3HPL - chains A and C of the 3 polymer chains in the assembly; structure by X-ray diffraction, 3.20 A resolution.

== Chain A ==
Name: Antibody Fab heavy chain
From: Mus musculus
Notes: antibody fragment or engineered binder
Amino-acid sequence (219 residues; numbered 1 to 219; the number before each row is that of its first residue):
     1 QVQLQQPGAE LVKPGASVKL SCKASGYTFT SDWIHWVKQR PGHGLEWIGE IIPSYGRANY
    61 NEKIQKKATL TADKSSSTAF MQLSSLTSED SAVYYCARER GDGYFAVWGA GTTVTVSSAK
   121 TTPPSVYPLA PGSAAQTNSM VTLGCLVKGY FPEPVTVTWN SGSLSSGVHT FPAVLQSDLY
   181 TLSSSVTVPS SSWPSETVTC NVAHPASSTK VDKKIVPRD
Disulfides: Cys22-Cys96, Cys145-Cys200

== Chain C ==
Name: Voltage-gated potassium channel
From: Streptomyces lividans
UniProtKB: P0A334 (KCSA_STRLI); numbering as in UniProt (aligned over 1-124)
Amino-acid sequence (124 residues; row label = number of the first residue in the row):
     1 MAPMLSGLLA RLVKLLLGRH GSALHWRAAG AATVLLVIVL LAGSYLAVLA ERGAPGAQLI
    61 TYPRALWWSV HTATTVGYGD LYPVTLWGRC VAVVVMVAGI TSAGLVTAAL ATWFVGREQE
   121 RRGH
Unresolved in the structure: 1-26, 121-124
Differences from the reference sequence: conflict Ala2 (Pro in P0A334); engineered mutation His71 (Glu in P0A334), Cys90 (Leu in P0A334), Ala103 (Phe in P0A334)
Bound ions: K+ site 1 near Thr75 (its only coordinating residue here); K+ site 2: Val76, Gly77; K+ site 3 near Tyr78 (its only coordinating residue here)
Curated features (UniProtKB/Swiss-Prot):
  - motif: Thr75 to Asp80 (Selectivity filter)

== Interface between chain A and chain C ==
Residue-residue contacts (23):
  Thr30(A) with Tyr45(C)
  Ser31(A) with Tyr62(C)
  Trp33(A) with Leu49(C), hydrophobic; Arg52(C); Tyr62(C), hydrogen bond
  Glu50(A) with Arg52(C), salt bridge
  Ile52(A) with Tyr45(C); Leu49(C), hydrophobic; Tyr62(C)
  Ser54(A) with Tyr45(C), hydrogen bond
  Tyr55(A) with Tyr45(C); Leu49(C), hydrophobic
  Arg57(A) with Leu49(C)
  Asn59(A) with Arg52(C); Gly53(C)
  Glu62(A) with Gly53(C); Pro55(C)
  Glu99(A) with Arg52(C), salt bridge
  Arg100(A) with Tyr62(C)
  Gly101(A) with Arg52(C); Thr61(C); Tyr62(C), hydrogen bond (backbone-backbone); Pro63(C)
Other interface residues (no listed pair), chain A (16 interface residues in all): His35, Asp102, Gly103
Other interface residues (no listed pair), chain C (9 interface residues in all): Val48

== Overview ==
16 residues of chain A and 9 residues of chain C are in contact, with 3 hydrogen bonds and 2 salt bridges.
Among the polar pairs are Glu50(A)-Arg52(C), Glu99(A)-Arg52(C) and Trp33(A)-Tyr62(C). Val76(C) and Gly77(C)
coordinate K+ site 2.
Here chain A is Antibody Fab heavy chain (Mus musculus) and chain C is Voltage-gated potassium channel
(Streptomyces lividans). Entry 3HPL (KcsA E71H-F103A mutant in the closed state) was determined by X-ray
diffraction.
